6SKB - chain A; structure by X-ray diffraction, 1.84 A resolution.

# Chain A
Molecule: Kallikrein-6
Organism: Homo sapiens
Notes: EC 3.4.21.-
UniProtKB: Q92876 (KLK6_HUMAN); the construct lacks a stretch of the UniProt sequence and is renumbered around it, so the offset changes along the chain: 6-36 = UniProt 12-42; 38-67 = UniProt 43-72; 69-125 = UniProt 73-129; 127-130 = UniProt 130-133; 5 more segments
Chain sequence (289 residues; numbered -50 to 245 plus 3 insertion-coded residues; 10 numbers in that range are skipped by the numbering (no residue carries them; nothing is unmodelled there); the number before each row is that of its first residue; a row labelled like 186A-186B holds insertion residues (186A, then the next letters in order); numbers below 1 keep their minus sign (Met-50 is residue -50)):
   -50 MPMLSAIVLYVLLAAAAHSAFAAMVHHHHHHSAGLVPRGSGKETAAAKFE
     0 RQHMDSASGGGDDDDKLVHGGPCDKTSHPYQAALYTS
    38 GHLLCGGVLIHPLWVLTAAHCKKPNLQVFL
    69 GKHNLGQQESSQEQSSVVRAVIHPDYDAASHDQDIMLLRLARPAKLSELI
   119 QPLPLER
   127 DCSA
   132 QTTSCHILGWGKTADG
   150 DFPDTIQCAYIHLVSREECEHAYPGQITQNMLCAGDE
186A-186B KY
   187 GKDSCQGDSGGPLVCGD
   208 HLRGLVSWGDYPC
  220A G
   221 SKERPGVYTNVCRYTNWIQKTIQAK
Disordered / not traced: -50 to 15
Sequence notes: initiating methionine (-50); expression tag (-49 to 5); conflict Ser7 (Ala13 in Q92876), Gly8 (Ala14 in Q92876), Gly9 (Trp15 in Q92876), Gly10 (Ala16 in Q92876), Asp11 (Glu17 in Q92876), Asp12 (Glu18 in Q92876), Asp13 (Gln19 in Q92876), Asp14 (Asn20 in Q92876), Gly74 (Arg78 in Q92876), Gln76 (Arg80 in Q92876), Gln132 (Asn134 in Q92876); engineered mutation Asp217 (Asn215 in Q92876), Tyr218 (Ile216 in Q92876), Arg224 (Lys223 in Q92876)
Swiss-Prot annotation at these positions:
  - active site (Charge relay system): His57, Asp102, Ser195
Disulfides: Cys22-Cys157, Cys42-Cys58, Cys128-Cys232, Cys136-Cys201, Cys168-Cys182, Cys191-Cys220
Small-molecule neighbours: LH5 / RH5: Leu41, Cys42, His57, Asp189, Ser190, Cys191, Gln192, Gly193, Asp194, Ser195, Val213, Ser214, Trp215, Gly216, Asp217, Tyr218, Cys220, Gly226, Val227

# In short
Chain A binds LH5 / RH5. Curated annotation (UniProt) lists 3 active-site residues.
Chain A is Kallikrein-6 (Homo sapiens); the structure, Crystal Structure of Human Kallikrein 6
(N217D/I218Y/K224R) in complex with GSK3496783A, was determined by X-ray diffraction (same publication as 6SKC
and 6SKD).
